Entry 8UCO (electron microscopy, 3.25 A resolution); this record covers chains e and f of the 10 polymer chains in the assembly.

# Chain e
Protein: Cytochrome c oxidase subunit 5
Source organism: Komagataella pastoris
UniProt: F2QVW8 (F2QVW8_KOMPC); residues 28-151 here = UniProt positions 28-151
Chain sequence (124 residues; numbered 28 to 151; the number before each row is that of its first residue):
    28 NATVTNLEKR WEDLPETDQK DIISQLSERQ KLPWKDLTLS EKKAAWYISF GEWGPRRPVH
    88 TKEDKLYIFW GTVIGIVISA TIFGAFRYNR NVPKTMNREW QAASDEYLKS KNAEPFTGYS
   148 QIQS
Residues lining bound ligands: phosphatidylethanolamine (PTY): Pro85, His87, Lys92, Ile95, Phe96, Thr99

# Chain f
Protein: Cytochrome c oxidase subunit 6
Source organism: Komagataella pastoris
UniProt: F2QVA2 (F2QVA2_KOMPC); numbering as in UniProt (aligned over 42-141)
Chain sequence (100 residues; row label = number of the first residue in the row):
    42 EETYEEFSQR YEKEFDEAYD LFEVQRVLNN CFSYDIVPSP AVIGKALNAC RRVNDYATAV
   102 RVFEGLKHKV ETKEQYDAYL EELKDVREEL GIDLKEELFP

# Chain e / chain f interface
Contacting residue pairs - 23 pairs, chain e then chain f:
  Glu35(e) - Pro141(f)
  Gln57(e) - Arg92(f)
  Gln57(e) - Asn95(f)
  Gln57(e) - Asp96(f)
  Lys58(e) - Arg92(f)
  Lys58(e) - Asn95(f)
  Leu59(e) - Arg92(f)
  Pro60(e) - Arg92(f)
  Trp61(e) - Arg92(f)
  Trp61(e) - Asp96(f)
  Trp61(e) - Tyr97(f)  hydrophobic
  Trp61(e) - Leu131(f)
  Lys69(e) - Tyr97(f)
  Lys69(e) - Asp134(f)  salt bridge
  Lys70(e) - Leu139(f)
  Lys70(e) - Pro141(f)
  Ala72(e) - Ala98(f)
  Trp73(e) - Glu105(f)
  Trp73(e) - Lys136(f)
  Trp73(e) - Pro141(f)  hydrophobic
  Ser76(e) - Ala98(f)
  Phe77(e) - Ala98(f)
  Phe77(e) - Arg102(f)
Also at the interface, not in a pair above, chain f (18 interface residues in all): Gln66, Cys91, Thr99, Ala100, Val101, Ile133

# Overview
12 residues of chain e face 18 of chain f across their interface; the contacts include 1 salt bridge. Its one
salt-bridged contact is Lys69(e)-Asp134(f). Chain e binds phosphatidylethanolamine.
Chain e is Cytochrome c oxidase subunit 5 and chain f is Cytochrome c oxidase subunit 6, both from
Komagataella pastoris; the structure, CryoEM structure of Komagataella pastoris Cytochrome c oxidase (9
subunits) in complex with human VMAT2 and ..., was determined by electron microscopy.
